PDB entry 6ALG | electron microscopy, 3.70 A resolution | chains B and J of the 9 polymer chains in the assembly

# Chain B
Molecule: 29-nt DNA strand
Sequence (29 nucleotides; numbered 1 to 29; the number before each row is that of its first residue):
     1 GGGTATTCGCCGTGTACCTCTCCTAGCCC

# Chain J
Molecule: DNA-directed RNA polymerase subunit beta'
From: Escherichia coli (strain K12)
Notes: EC 2.7.7.6
UniProt: P0A8T7 (RPOC_ECOLI); residues 1-1407 here = UniProt positions 1-1407
Chain sequence (1407 residues; numbered 1 to 1407; the number before each row is that of its first residue):
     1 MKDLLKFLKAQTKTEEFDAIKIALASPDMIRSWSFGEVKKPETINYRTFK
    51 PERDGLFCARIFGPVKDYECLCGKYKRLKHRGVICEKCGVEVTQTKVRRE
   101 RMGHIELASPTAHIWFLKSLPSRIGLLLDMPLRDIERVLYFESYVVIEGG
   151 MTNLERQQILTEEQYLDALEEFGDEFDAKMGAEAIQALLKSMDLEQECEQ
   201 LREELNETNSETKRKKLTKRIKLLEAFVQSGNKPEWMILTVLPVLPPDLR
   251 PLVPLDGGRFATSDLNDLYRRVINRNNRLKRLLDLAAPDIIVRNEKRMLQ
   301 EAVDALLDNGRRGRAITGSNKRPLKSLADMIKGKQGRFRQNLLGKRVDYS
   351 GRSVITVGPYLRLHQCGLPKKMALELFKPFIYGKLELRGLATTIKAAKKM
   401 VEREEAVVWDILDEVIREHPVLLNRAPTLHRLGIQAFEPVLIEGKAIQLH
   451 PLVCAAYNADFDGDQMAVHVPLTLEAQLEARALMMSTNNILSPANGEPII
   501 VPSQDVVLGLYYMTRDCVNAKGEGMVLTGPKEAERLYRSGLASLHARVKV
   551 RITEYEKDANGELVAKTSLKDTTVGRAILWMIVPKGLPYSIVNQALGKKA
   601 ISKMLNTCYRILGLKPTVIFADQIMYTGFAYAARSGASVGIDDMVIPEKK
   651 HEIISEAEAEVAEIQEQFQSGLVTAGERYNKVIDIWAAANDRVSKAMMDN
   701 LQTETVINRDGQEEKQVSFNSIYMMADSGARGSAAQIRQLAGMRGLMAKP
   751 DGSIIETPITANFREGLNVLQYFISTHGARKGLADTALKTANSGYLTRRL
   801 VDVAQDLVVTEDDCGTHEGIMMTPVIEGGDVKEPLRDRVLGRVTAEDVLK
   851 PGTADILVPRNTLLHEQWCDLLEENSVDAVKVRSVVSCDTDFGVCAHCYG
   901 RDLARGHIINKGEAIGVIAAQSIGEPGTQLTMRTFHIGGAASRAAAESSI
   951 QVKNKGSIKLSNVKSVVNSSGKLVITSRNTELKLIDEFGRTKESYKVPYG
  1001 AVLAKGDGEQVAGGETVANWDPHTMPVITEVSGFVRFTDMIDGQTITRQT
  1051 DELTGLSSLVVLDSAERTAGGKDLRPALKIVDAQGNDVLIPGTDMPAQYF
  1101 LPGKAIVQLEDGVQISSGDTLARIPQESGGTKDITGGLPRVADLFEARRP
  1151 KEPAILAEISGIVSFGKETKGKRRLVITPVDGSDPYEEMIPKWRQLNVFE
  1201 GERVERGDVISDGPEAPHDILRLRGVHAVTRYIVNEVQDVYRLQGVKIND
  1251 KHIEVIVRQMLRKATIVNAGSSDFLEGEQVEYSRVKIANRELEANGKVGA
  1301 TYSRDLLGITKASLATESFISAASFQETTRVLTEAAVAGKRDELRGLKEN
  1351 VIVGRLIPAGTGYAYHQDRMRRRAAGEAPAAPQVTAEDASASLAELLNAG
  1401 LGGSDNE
Disordered / not traced: 1-15, 933-947, 1127-1134, 1374-1407
Curated features (UniProtKB/Swiss-Prot):
  - binding site (Zn(2+)): Cys-70, Cys-72, Cys-85, Cys-88, Cys-814, Cys-888, Cys-895, Cys-898
  - binding site (Mg(2+)): Asp-460, Asp-462, Asp-464
  - modified residue: Lys-983 (N6-acetyllysine)
Bound ions: Zn2+ site 1: Cys-70, Cys-72, Cys-85, Cys-88; Mg2+: Asp-460, Asp-464 (shared with 1 residue of chain R); Zn2+ site 2: Cys-814, Cys-888, Cys-895, Cys-898
From the paper describing this entry:
  - conformationally variable residues: Arg-322
  - contacts within the chain: Asp-264/Arg-322 (salt bridge)

# Interface between chain B and chain J
Residue-residue contacts - 22 pairs, chain B then chain J:
  DG2(B) / Ser-210(J)  hydrogen bond to the phosphate
  DG3(B) / Ser-210(J)  phosphate contact
  DG3(B) / Glu-211(J)  phosphate contact
  DG3(B) / Thr-212(J)  phosphate contact
  DA5(B) / Lys-1172(J)  salt bridge to the phosphate
  DC11(B) / Lys-332(J)  salt bridge to the phosphate
  DC11(B) / Glu-1327(J)  phosphate contact
  DG12(B) / Gln-1326(J)  phosphate contact
  DG12(B) / Glu-1327(J)  hydrogen bond to the phosphate
  DT13(B) / Arg-339(J)  salt bridge to the phosphate
  DT13(B) / Tyr-795(J)  phosphate contact
  DG14(B) / Lys-334(J)  salt bridge to the phosphate
  DG14(B) / Thr-790(J)  base contact
  DG14(B) / Ala-791(J)  sugar contact
  DG14(B) / Gly-794(J)  sugar contact
  DT15(B) / Lys-334(J)  salt bridge to the phosphate
  DT15(B) / Arg-339(J)  salt bridge to the phosphate
  DT15(B) / Pro-427(J)  base contact
  DA16(B) / Ala-426(J)  sugar contact
  DC17(B) / Arg-346(J)  salt bridge to the phosphate
  DC17(B) / Arg-352(J)  hydrogen bond to the sugar
  DA25(B) / Ser-319(J)  phosphate contact
Other interface residues (no listed pair), chain B (16 interface residues in all): DT4, DC10, DC18, DC23, DT24
Other interface residues (no listed pair), chain J (26 interface residues in all): Lys-118, Lys-213, Leu-255, Gly-258, Arg-259, Arg-311, Gly-1171, Arg-1330

# Overview
16 residues of chain B and 26 residues of chain J are in contact; the contacts include 3 hydrogen bonds and 7
salt bridges. Polar pairs include DC17(B)/Arg-352(J), DG2(B)/Ser-210(J) and DG12(B)/Glu-1327(J). From the
paper: conformational variability at Arg-322(J); contacts within the chain involving Asp-264(J) and
Arg-322(J).
Chain B is a 29-nt DNA strand and chain J is DNA-directed RNA polymerase subunit beta' (Escherichia coli
(strain K12)); the structure, CryoEM structure of HK022 Nun - E.coli RNA polymerase elongation complex, was
determined by electron microscopy, deposited together with 6ALF and 6ALH.
